Entry 4N83 (X-ray diffraction, 2.65 A resolution); this record covers chains A and G.

[Chain A (and G)]
Name: Ribonucleoside-diphosphate reductase subunit beta
Organism: Streptococcus sanguinis
Notes: EC 1.17.4.1; chain G of this document is another copy of the same molecule, construct and numbering; everything in this record applies to it too
Reference sequence: A3CLZ4 (A3CLZ4_STRSV); numbering as in UniProt (aligned over 1-319)
Sequence (319 residues; numbered 1 to 319; the number before each row is that of its first residue):
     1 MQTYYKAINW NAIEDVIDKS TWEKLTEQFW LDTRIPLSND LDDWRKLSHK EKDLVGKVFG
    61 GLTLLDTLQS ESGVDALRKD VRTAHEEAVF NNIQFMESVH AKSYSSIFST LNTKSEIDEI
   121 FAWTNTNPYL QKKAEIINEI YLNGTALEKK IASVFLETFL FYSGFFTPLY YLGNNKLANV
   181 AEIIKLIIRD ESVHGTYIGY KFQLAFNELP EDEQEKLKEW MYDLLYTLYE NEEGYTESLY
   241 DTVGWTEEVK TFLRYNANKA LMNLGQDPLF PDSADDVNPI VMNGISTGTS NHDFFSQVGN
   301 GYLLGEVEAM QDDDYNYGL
Not modelled in the structure: 1-2, 288-319 (chain G: 1-3, 287-319)
Ion coordination: Mn2+ site 1: D66, E97, E157, E191; Mn2+ site 2: E97, E157, E191
From the paper describing this entry:
  - catalytic residues: Y104

[How chain A and chain G interact]
Pairs across the interface (88; chain A residue first):
  T3(A) with N125(G), hydrogen bond (backbone-backbone); Q131(G), hydrogen bond (backbone-side chain)
  Y4(A) with Q131(G), hydrogen bond (backbone-side chain); A134(G); E135(G); N138(G), hydrogen bond
  Y5(A) with L68(G), hydrophobic; E71(G), hydrogen bond; S72(G), hydrogen bond; N125(G); Q131(G), hydrogen bond (backbone-side chain)
  K6(A) with L64(G); T67(G); N125(G)
  A7(A) with L64(G); T67(G); F121(G); N125(G), hydrogen bond (backbone-side chain)
  I8(A) with T63(G); T67(G), hydrogen bond (backbone-side chain); A101(G), hydrophobic; S105(G); F121(G)
  N9(A) with S105(G); F121(G)
  W10(A) with K102(G); S105(G), hydrogen bond (backbone-side chain)
  N11(A) with S105(G), hydrogen bond (side chain-backbone); S109(G), hydrogen bond; I117(G)
  W22(A) with F95(G), hydrophobic; S98(G); K102(G)
  T26(A) with L31(G)
  F29(A) with T26(G); F29(G), hydrophobic
  L31(A) with T26(G)
  T63(A) with I8(G)
  L64(A) with Y5(G); K6(G); A7(G)
  T67(A) with K6(G); A7(G); I8(G), hydrogen bond (side chain-backbone)
  L68(A) with Y5(G), hydrophobic
  S70(A) with N91(G), hydrogen bond (backbone-side chain)
  E71(A) with Y5(G), hydrogen bond; E87(G)
  S72(A) with Y5(G), hydrogen bond
  D75(A) with D75(G); R78(G), salt bridge
  R78(A) with D75(G), salt bridge; R78(G); Q94(G)
  E87(A) with E71(G)
  A88(A) with S98(G)
  N91(A) with S70(G), hydrogen bond (side chain-backbone); Q94(G); F95(G); S98(G), hydrogen bond
  N92(A) with F95(G)
  Q94(A) with R78(G), hydrogen bond; N91(G); Q94(G)
  F95(A) with W22(G), hydrophobic; T26(G); N91(G); N92(G); F95(G), hydrophobic
  S98(A) with A88(G); N91(G), hydrogen bond
  V99(A) with W22(G), hydrophobic
  A101(A) with I8(G), hydrophobic
  K102(A) with W10(G); W22(G)
  S105(A) with W10(G), hydrogen bond (side chain-backbone); N11(G)
  S109(A) with N11(G), hydrogen bond
  I117(A) with N11(G)
  F121(A) with I8(G); N9(G)
  N125(A) with A7(G), hydrogen bond (side chain-backbone)
  Q131(A) with Y4(G), hydrogen bond (side chain-backbone); Y5(G), hydrogen bond (side chain-backbone)
  E135(A) with Y4(G)
  N138(A) with Y4(G); Y5(G)
  L142(A) with Y4(G)
Also at the interface, not in a pair above, chain A (44 interface residues in all): A84, F108, E139
Also at the interface, not in a pair above, chain G (44 interface residues in all): E27, A84, V99, F108, T124

[In short]
Chain A and chain G each contribute 44 residues to their interface; the contacts include 25 hydrogen bonds and
2 salt bridges. Among the polar pairs are D75(A)-R78(G), T3(A)-Q131(G) and Y4(A)-Q131(G). D66(A), E97(A),
E157(A) and E191(A) form the Mn2+ site 1. E97(A), E157(A) and E191(A) coordinate Mn2+ site 2. The paper
reports the catalytic residue Y104(A).
Both chains are Ribonucleoside-diphosphate reductase subunit beta (Streptococcus sanguinis). Entry 4N83 (X-ray
crystal structure of Streptococcus sanguinis dimanganese(II)-NrdF) was determined by X-ray diffraction,
deposited together with 4N82.
